PDB entry 6GFF | X-ray diffraction, 3.10 A resolution | chains A and C of the 7 polymer chains in the assembly

Chain A (and C):
Name: Transforming growth factor beta-1
Organism: Homo sapiens
Notes: fragment: lap; chain C of this document is another copy of the same molecule, construct and numbering; everything in this record applies to it too
UniProtKB: P01137 (TGFB1_HUMAN); numbering as in UniProt (aligned over 30-278)
Amino-acid sequence (249 residues; each row starts with the number of its first residue):
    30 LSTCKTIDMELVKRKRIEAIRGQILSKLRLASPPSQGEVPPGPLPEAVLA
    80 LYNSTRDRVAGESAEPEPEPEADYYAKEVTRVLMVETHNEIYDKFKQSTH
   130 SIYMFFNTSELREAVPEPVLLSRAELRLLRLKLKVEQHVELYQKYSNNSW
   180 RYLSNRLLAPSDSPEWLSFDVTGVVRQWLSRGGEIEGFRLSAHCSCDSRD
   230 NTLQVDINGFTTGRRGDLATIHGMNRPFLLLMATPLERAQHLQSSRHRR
Unresolved in the structure: 89-97, 113-130, 173-181, 210-214, 226-253, 267-278 (chain C: 30-31, 89-98, 230-253, 275-278)
Curated features (UniProtKB/Swiss-Prot):
  - region: Asp226 to Gly252 (Bowtie tail)
  - motif: Arg244 to Asp246 (Cell attachment site)
  - site: Arg278 (Cleavage)
  - glycosylation (N-linked (GlcNAc...) asparagine): Asn82, Asn136, Asn176
  - natural variant: Arg45 (R45C: In IBDIMDE), Tyr81 (Y81H: In CAEND), Arg110 (R110C: In IBDIMDE), Arg218 (R218C: In CAEND; R218H: In CAEND), His222 (H222D: In CAEND), Cys223 (C223G: In CAEND; C223R: In CAEND), Cys225 (C225R: In CAEND)
  - mutagenesis: Cys33 (C33S: Abolishes interchain disulfide bond with LTBP1 and/or LRRC32, and subsequent regulation of activation of TGF-beta-1), Glu75 (E75A: Does not affect integrin-binding or activation of TGF-beta-1), Leu158 (L158A: Does not affect integrin-binding or activation of TGF-beta-1), Leu160 (L160A/R: Does not affect integrin-binding or activation of TGF-beta-1), Pro193 (P193A/R: Does not affect integrin-binding or activation of TGF-beta-1), Leu232 to Ile236 (Strongly inhibits integrin-binding and activation of TGF-beta-1), Val234 to Ile236 (Strongly inhibits integrin-binding and activation of TGF-beta-1), Asn237 (N237A: Does not affect integrin-binding or activation of TGF-beta-1), Asn254 (N254A: Does not affect integrin-binding or activation of TGF-beta-1), Phe257 to Leu260 (Strongly inhibits integrin-binding and activation of TGF-beta-1), Arg278 (R278A: Prevents cleavage and subsequent maturation of the protein. Generated in order to mimic the structure of the Transforming growth factor beta-1 proprotein)

How chain A and chain C interact:
Contacting residue pairs (6; chain A residue first):
  Ala221(A) - Cys225(C)
  Cys223(A) - Cys223(C)
  Cys223(A) - Ser224(C)
  Cys223(A) - Cys225(C)  disulfide
  Cys225(A) - Ala221(C)  hydrogen bond (side chain-backbone)
  Cys225(A) - Cys223(C)  disulfide
Other interface residues (no listed pair), chain A (4 interface residues in all): Ser224
Other interface residues (no listed pair), chain C (6 interface residues in all): His222, Arg228
Disulfides between the chains: Cys223(A)-Cys225(C), Cys225(A)-Cys223(C)

In short:
The interface between chain A and chain C involves 4 residues on one side and 6 on the other, with 2 disulfide
bonds and 1 hydrogen bond. Its one hydrogen-bonded contact is Cys225(A)-Ala221(C). From UniProt: 17
mutagenesis sites on chain A.
Both chains are Transforming growth factor beta-1 (Homo sapiens). Entry 6GFF (Structure of GARP (LRRC32) in
complex with latent TGF-beta1 and MHG-8 Fab) was determined by X-ray diffraction.
